Entry 9C5X (electron microscopy, 3.01 A resolution); this record covers chains F and J of the 18 polymer chains in the assembly.

Chain F (and J):
Molecule: DUF4297 domain-containing protein
From: Bacillus sp. HMF5848
Notes: chain J of this document is another copy of the same molecule, construct and numbering; everything in this record applies to it too
UniProt: A0A428J1H2 (A0A428J1H2_9BACI); numbering as in UniProt (aligned over 1-436)
Amino-acid sequence (436 residues; numbered 1 to 436; the number before each row is that of its first residue):
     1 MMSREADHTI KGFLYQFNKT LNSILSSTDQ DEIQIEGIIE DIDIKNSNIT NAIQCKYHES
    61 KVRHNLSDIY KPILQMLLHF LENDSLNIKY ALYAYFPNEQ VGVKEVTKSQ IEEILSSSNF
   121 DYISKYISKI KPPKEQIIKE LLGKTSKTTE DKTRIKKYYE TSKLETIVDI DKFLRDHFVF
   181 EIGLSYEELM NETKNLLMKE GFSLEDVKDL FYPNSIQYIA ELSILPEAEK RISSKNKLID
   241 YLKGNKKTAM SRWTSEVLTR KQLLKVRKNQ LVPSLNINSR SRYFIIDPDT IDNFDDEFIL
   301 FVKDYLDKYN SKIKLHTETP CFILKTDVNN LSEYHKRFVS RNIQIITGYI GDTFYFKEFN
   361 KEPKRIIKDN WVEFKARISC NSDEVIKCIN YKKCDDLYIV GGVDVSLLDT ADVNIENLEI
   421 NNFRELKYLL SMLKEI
Not modelled in the structure: 1-266 (chain J: 1-256)
From the paper describing this entry:
  - catalytic residues: Asp41, Glu59, Lys61 (proposed by the authors, not directly observed)
  - mutagenesis - D41A, E59A, K61A: abolished catalytic activity

Interface between chain F and chain J:
Residue-residue contacts - 31 pairs, chain F then chain J:
  Ser332(F) with Ile350(J), hydrogen bond (side chain-backbone); Gly351(J)
  His335(F) with Ile350(J)
  Lys336(F) with Ile350(J); Gly351(J); Thr353(J), hydrogen bond; Tyr355(J), hydrogen bond (backbone-side chain)
  Val339(F) with Tyr355(J), hydrophobic; Lys357(J), hydrogen bond (backbone-side chain); Glu358(J)
  Ser340(F) with Tyr355(J), hydrogen bond
  Gln344(F) with Glu358(J); Lys361(J)
  Ile350(F) with His335(J); Lys336(J); Val339(J), hydrophobic
  Asp352(F) with Lys336(J), salt bridge
  Thr353(F) with Lys336(J)
  Tyr355(F) with Lys336(J), hydrogen bond (side chain-backbone); Ser340(J)
  Lys357(F) with Val339(J); Ser340(J); Asn342(J)
  Glu358(F) with Val339(J); Gln344(J)
  Lys361(F) with Gln344(J)
  Lys364(F) with Asp369(J), salt bridge; Trp371(J)
  Trp371(F) with Lys364(J); Trp371(J), hydrophobic; Glu373(J)
Interface residues without a listed pair, chain F (19 interface residues in all): Asn342, Arg365, Ile366, Glu373
Interface residues without a listed pair, chain J (18 interface residues in all): Ile366

In short:
19 residues of chain F and 18 residues of chain J are in contact, with 6 hydrogen bonds and 2 salt bridges.
Among the polar pairs are Asp352(F)-Lys336(J), Lys364(F)-Asp369(J) and Ser332(F)-Ile350(J). The paper reports
catalytic residues Asp41(F), Glu59(F) and Lys61(F); D41A, E59A and K61A of chain F abolish catalytic activity.
Both chains are DUF4297 domain-containing protein (Bacillus sp. HMF5848). Entry 9C5X (Molecular basis for
HerA-Duf supramolecular complex in anti-phage defense - Assembly 3) was determined by electron microscopy
(same publication as 9C1M, 9C1N, 9C1O and 9C1X).
